PDB entry 8E6X | electron microscopy, 4.27 A resolution (low resolution: residue-level contacts below are approximate; hydrogen-bond / salt-bridge calls are withheld) | chains 7 and B of the 9 polymer chains in the assembly

== Chain 7 ==
Molecule: RNA with 18 nt long spacer
Sequence (35 nucleotides; numbered 1 to 35; the number before each row is that of its first residue):
     1 AUGUUUUUUU UUUUUUUUUU UGAUUUGGUG AGAGG
Not modelled in the structure: 1-8
Ion coordination: Mg2+: G35 (shared with Asp460(B), Asp462(B), Asp464(B) of chain B)

== Chain B ==
Name: DNA-directed RNA polymerase subunit beta'
Organism: Escherichia coli
Notes: EC 2.7.7.6
UniProtKB: P0A8T7 (RPOC_ECOLI); numbering as in UniProt (aligned over 1-1407)
Amino-acid sequence (1407 residues; each row starts with the number of its first residue):
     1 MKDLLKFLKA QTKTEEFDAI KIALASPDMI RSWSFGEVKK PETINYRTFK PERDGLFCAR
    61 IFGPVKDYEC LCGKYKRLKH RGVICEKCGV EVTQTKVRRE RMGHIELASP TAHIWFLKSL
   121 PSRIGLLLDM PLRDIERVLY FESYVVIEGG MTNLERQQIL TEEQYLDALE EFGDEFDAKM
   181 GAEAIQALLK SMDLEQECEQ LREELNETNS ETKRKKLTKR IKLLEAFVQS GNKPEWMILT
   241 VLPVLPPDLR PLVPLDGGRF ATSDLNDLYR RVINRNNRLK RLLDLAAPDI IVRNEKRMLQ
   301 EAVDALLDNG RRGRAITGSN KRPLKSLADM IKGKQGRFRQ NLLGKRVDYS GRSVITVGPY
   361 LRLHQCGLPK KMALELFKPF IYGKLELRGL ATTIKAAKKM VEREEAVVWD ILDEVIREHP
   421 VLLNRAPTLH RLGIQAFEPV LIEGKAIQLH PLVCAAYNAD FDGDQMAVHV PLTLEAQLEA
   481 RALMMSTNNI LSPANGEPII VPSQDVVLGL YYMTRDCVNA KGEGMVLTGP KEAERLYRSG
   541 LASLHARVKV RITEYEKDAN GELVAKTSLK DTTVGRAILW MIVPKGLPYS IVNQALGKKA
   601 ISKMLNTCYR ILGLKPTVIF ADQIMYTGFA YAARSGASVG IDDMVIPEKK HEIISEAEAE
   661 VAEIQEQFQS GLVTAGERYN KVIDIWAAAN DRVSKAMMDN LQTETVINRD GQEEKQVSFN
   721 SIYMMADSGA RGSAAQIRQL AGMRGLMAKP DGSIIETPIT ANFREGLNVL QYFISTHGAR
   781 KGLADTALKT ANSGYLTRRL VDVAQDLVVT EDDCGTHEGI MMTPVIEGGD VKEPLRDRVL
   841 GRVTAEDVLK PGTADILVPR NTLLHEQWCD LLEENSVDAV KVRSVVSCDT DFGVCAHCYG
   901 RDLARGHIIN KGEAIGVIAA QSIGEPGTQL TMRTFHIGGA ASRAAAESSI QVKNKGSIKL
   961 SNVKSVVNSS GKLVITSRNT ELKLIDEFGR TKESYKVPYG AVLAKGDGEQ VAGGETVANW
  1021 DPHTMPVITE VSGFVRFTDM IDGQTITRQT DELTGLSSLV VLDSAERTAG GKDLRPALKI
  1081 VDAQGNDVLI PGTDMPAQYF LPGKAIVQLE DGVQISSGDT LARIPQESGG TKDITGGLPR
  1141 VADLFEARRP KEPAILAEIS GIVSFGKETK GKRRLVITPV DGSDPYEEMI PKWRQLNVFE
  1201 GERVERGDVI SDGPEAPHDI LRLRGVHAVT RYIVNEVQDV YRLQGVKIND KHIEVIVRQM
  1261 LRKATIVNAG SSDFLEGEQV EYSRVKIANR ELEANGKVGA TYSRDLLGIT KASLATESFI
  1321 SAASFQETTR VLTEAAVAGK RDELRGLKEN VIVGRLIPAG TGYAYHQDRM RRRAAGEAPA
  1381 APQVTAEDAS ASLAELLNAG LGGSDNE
Not modelled in the structure: 1-15, 934-947, 1127-1135, 1374-1407
Disulfide bonds: Cys72-Cys88
Ion coordination: Zn2+ site 1: Cys70, Cys85; Mg2+: Asp460, Asp462, Asp464 (shared with G35(7) of chain 7); Zn2+ site 2: Cys814, Cys888, Cys895, Cys898
UniProt features mapped onto this chain:
  - binding site (Zn(2+)): Cys70, Cys72, Cys85, Cys88, Cys814, Cys888, Cys895, Cys898
  - binding site (Mg(2+)): Asp460, Asp462, Asp464
  - modified residue: Lys983 (N6-acetyllysine)

== Interface between chain 7 and chain B ==
Residue-residue contacts - 16 pairs, chain 7 then chain B:
  U18(7) - Lys79(B)
  U20(7) - Arg77(B)
  U20(7) - Leu78(B)
  U26(7) - Asp256(B)
  G27(7) - Leu255(B)
  G27(7) - Ala261(B)
  G28(7) - Lys325(B)
  U29(7) - Arg322(B)
  U29(7) - Lys325(B)
  U29(7) - Gln335(B)
  G34(7) - Gly463(B)
  G35(7) - Arg425(B)
  G35(7) - Pro427(B)
  G35(7) - Asp460(B)
  G35(7) - Asp462(B)
  G35(7) - Asp464(B)
Other interface residues (no listed pair), chain 7 (9 interface residues in all): U21
Other interface residues (no listed pair), chain B (16 interface residues in all): Val253

== Summary ==
Chain 7 and chain B form an interface of 9 and 16 residues respectively. The Mg2+ site is built by G35(7),
Asp460(B), Asp462(B) and Asp464(B). Curated annotation (UniProt) lists 8 Zn2+-binding residues and 3
Mg2+-binding residues on chain B.
Chain 7 is RNA with 18 nt long spacer and chain B is DNA-directed RNA polymerase subunit beta' (Escherichia
coli); the structure, Escherichia coli Rho-dependent transcription pre-termination complex containing 18 nt
long RNA spacer, lambda-tR1 rut RNA, Mg-ADP-BeF3 ..., was determined by electron microscopy (same publication
as 8E3F, 8E3H, 8E5K, 8E5L, 8E5O, 8E5P and 3 further entries).
